Entry 5HNY (electron microscopy, 6.30 A resolution (low resolution: residue-level contacts below are approximate; hydrogen-bond / salt-bridge calls are withheld)); this record covers chains A and B of the 3 polymer chains in the assembly.

== Chain A ==
Molecule: Tubulin alpha-1B chain
Organism: Bos taurus
UniProt: P81947 (TBA1B_BOVIN); numbering as in UniProt (aligned over 2-439)
Sequence (438 residues; row label = number of the first residue in the row):
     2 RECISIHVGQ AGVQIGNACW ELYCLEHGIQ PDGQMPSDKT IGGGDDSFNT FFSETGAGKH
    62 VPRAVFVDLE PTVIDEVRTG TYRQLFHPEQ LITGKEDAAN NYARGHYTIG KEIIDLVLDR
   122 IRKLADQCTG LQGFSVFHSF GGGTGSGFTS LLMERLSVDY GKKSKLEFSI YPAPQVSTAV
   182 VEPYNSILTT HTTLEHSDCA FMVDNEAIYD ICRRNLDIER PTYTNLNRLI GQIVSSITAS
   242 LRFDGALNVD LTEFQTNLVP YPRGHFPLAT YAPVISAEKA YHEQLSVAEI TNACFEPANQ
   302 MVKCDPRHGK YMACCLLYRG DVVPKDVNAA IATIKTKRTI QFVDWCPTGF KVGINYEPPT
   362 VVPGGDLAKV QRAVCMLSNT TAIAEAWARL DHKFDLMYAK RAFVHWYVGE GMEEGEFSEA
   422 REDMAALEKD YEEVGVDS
Not modelled in the structure: 35-60, 436-439
Differences from the reference sequence: conflict Ser136 (Leu in P81947), Gly232 (Ser in P81947), Gly265 (Ile in P81947), Thr340 (Ser in P81947), Glu358 (Gln in P81947)
Residues lining bound ligands: GTP (guanosine-5'-triphosphate): Gly10, Gln11, Ala12, Gln15, Ile16, Ala99, Ala100, Asn101, Ser140, Gly142, Gly143, Gly144, Thr145, Gly146, Ile171, Thr179, Glu183, Asn206, Tyr224, Leu227, Asn228

== Chain B ==
Molecule: Tubulin beta-2B chain
Organism: Bos taurus
UniProt: Q6B856 (TBB2B_BOVIN); the author numbering skips numbers that UniProt does not, so the offset changes along the chain: 2-44 = UniProt 2-44; 47-360 = UniProt 45-358; 369-437 = UniProt 359-427
Sequence (426 residues; each row starts with the number of its first residue; note: 10 numbers in that range are skipped by the numbering (no residue carries them; nothing is unmodelled there)):
     2 REIVHIQAGQ CGNQIGAKFW EVISDEHGID PTGSYHGDSD LQL
    47 ERINVYYNEA AGNKYVPRAI LVDLEPGTMD SVRSGPFGQI FRPDNFVFGQ SGAGNNWAKG
   107 HYTEGAELVD SVLDVVRKES ESCDCLQGFQ LTHSLGGGTG SGMGTLLISK IREEYPDRIM
   167 NTFSVVPSPK VSDTVVEPYN ATLSVHQLVE NTDETYCIDN EALYDICFRT LKLTTPTYGD
   227 LNHLVSATMS GVTTCLRFPG QLNADLRKLA VNMVPFPRLH FFMPGFAPLT SRGSQQYRAL
   287 TVPELTQQMF DAKNMMAACD PRHGRYLTVA AVFRGRMSMK EVDEQMLNVQ NKNSSYFVEW
   347 IPNNVKTAVC DIPP
   369 RGLKMSATFI GNSTAIQELF KRISEQFTAM FRRKAFLHWY TGEGMDEMEF TEAESNMNDL
   429 VSEYQQYQD
Not modelled in the structure: 436-437
Differences from the reference sequence: conflict Ala57 (Thr55 in Q6B856), Val172 (Met170 in Q6B856), Ala298 (Ser296 in Q6B856), Val318 (Ile316 in Q6B856)
Residues lining bound ligands:
  - GDP (guanosine-5'-diphosphate): Gly10, Gln11, Cys12, Gln15, Ile16, Ala99, Asn101, Ser140, Gly142, Gly143, Gly144, Thr145, Gly146, Val171, Asp179, Thr180, Glu183, Asn206, Tyr224, Leu227, Asn228
  - GTP (guanosine-5'-triphosphate): Gln247, Leu248, Lys254
  - taxol (TA1): Glu22, Val23, Asp26, Glu27, Leu217, Asp226, His229, Leu230, Ala233, Ser236, Phe272, Pro274, Leu275, Thr276, Ser277, Arg278, Pro360, Arg369, Gly370, Leu371

== Chain A / chain B interface ==
Contacting residue pairs (80):
  Gln11(A) with Gly246(B); Gln247(B); Leu248(B); Asn249(B)
  Gln15(A) with Gln247(B)
  Leu70(A) with Arg2(B)
  Glu71(A) with Arg2(B); Asn249(B); Ala250(B)
  Thr73(A) with Arg48(B); Phe244(B); Pro245(B)
  Val74(A) with Asn249(B)
  Glu77(A) with Pro245(B)
  Thr80(A) with Glu47(B)
  Lys96(A) with Arg2(B); Asp130(B)
  Glu97(A) with Arg2(B)
  Asp98(A) with Arg2(B); Gln133(B); Arg253(B)
  Ala99(A) with Arg2(B)
  Asn101(A) with Lys254(B); Asn258(B); Lys352(B)
  Asn102(A) with Val257(B)
  Arg105(A) with Arg253(B)
  Gln176(A) with Leu333(B)
  Val177(A) with Asp329(B); Glu330(B)
  Ser178(A) with Asp329(B); Asn349(B)
  Thr179(A) with Leu248(B); Asp329(B); Asn349(B); Val351(B); Lys352(B); Thr353(B)
  Ala180(A) with Asn258(B); Val351(B); Lys352(B)
  Val181(A) with Asn258(B); Thr314(B); Ile347(B); Asn349(B); Asn350(B); Val351(B); Lys352(B)
  Val182(A) with Asn258(B)
  Tyr210(A) with Met325(B); Lys326(B)
  Arg214(A) with Lys326(B)
  Glu220(A) with Glu327(B)
  Pro222(A) with Ser324(B); Met325(B); Lys326(B)
  Thr223(A) with Gln247(B)
  Tyr224(A) with Gln247(B); Met325(B); Asp329(B)
  Lys394(A) with Pro348(B)
  Leu397(A) with Trp346(B)
  Met398(A) with Trp346(B); Ile347(B); Pro348(B)
  Lys401(A) with Phe262(B); Trp346(B)
  Ala403(A) with Pro261(B); Phe262(B)
  Phe404(A) with Asn258(B); Val260(B); Pro261(B); Thr314(B); Ile347(B)
  His406(A) with Val260(B); Pro261(B); Pro263(B)
  Trp407(A) with Ala256(B); Val257(B); Val260(B)
Interface residues without a listed pair, chain A (40 interface residues in all): Pro72, Ala100, Arg221, Arg402
Interface residues without a listed pair, chain B (45 interface residues in all): Cys131, Asp199, Leu242, Asp251, Met259, Val315, Arg322, Glu345

== Summary ==
The interface between chain A and chain B involves 40 residues on one side and 45 on the other. GTP is bound
between chain A and chain B. Ligands of chain B: GDP and taxol.
Here chain A is Tubulin alpha-1B chain and chain B is Tubulin beta-2B chain, both from Bos taurus. Entry 5HNY
(Structural basis of backwards motion in kinesin-14: plus-end directed nKn669 in the AMPPNP state) was
determined by electron microscopy, deposited together with 5HNW, 5HNX and 5HNZ.
